2I54 - chain A; structure by X-ray diffraction, 2.10 A resolution.

Chain A:
Protein: Phosphomannomutase
Source organism: Leishmania mexicana
Notes: EC 5.4.2.8
UniProt: Q95ZD7 (Q95ZD7_LEIME); residue numbers follow UniProt; this construct covers 1-247
Sequence (247 residues; each row starts with the number of its first residue):
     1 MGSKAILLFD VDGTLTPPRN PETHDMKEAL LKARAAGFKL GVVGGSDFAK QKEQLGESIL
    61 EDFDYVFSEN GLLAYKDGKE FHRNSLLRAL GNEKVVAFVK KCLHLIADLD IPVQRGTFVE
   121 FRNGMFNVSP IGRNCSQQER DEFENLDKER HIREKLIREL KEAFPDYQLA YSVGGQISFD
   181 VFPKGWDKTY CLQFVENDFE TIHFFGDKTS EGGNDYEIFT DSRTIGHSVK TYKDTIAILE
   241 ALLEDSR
Unresolved in the structure: 1-3, 246-247
Metal / ion sites: Mg2+: Asp-10, Asp-12, Asp-207

Summary:
The Mg2+ site is built by Asp-10, Asp-12 and Asp-207.
Chain A is Phosphomannomutase (Leishmania mexicana); the structure, Phosphomannomutase from Leishmania
mexicana, was determined by X-ray diffraction together with 2I55 from the same study.
